4YR6 - chains A and C of the 3 polymer chains in the assembly; structure by X-ray diffraction, 2.38 A resolution.

[Chain A]
Protein: heavy chain of 5G6
Organism: Mus musculus
Chain sequence (221 residues; numbered 1 to 221; the number before each row is that of its first residue):
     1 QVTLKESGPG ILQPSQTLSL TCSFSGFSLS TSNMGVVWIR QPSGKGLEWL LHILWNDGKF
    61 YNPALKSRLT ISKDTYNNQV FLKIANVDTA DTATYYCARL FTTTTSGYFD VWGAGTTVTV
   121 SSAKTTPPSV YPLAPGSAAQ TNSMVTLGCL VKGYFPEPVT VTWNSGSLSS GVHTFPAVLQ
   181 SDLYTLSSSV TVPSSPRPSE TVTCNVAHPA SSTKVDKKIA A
Not modelled in the structure: 136-141
Disulfide bonds: Cys22-Cys97, Cys149-Cys204

[Chain C]
Protein: Ace-lys-leu-arg-gly-val-leu-gln-gly-his-leu
Chain sequence (11 residues; row label = number of the first residue in the row; numbering starts at 0):
     0 XKLRGVLQGH L
Modified / non-standard residues: ACE (acetyl group) at position 0

[Interface between chain A and chain C]
Contacting residue pairs (18):
  His52(A) - Gly8(C)  hydrogen bond (side chain-backbone)
  Leu54(A) - Gly8(C)
  Leu54(A) - Leu10(C)
  Trp55(A) - Leu10(C)
  Asn56(A) - Leu10(C)
  Gly58(A) - Leu10(C)
  Phe60(A) - Val5(C)
  Phe60(A) - Gly8(C)
  Phe60(A) - Leu10(C)  hydrophobic
  Thr102(A) - Arg3(C)  hydrogen bond
  Thr102(A) - His9(C)  hydrogen bond
  Thr103(A) - Arg3(C)  hydrogen bond (backbone-side chain)
  Thr103(A) - His9(C)
  Thr104(A) - Leu2(C)
  Thr104(A) - Arg3(C)  hydrogen bond (backbone-backbone)
  Thr104(A) - His9(C)
  Thr105(A) - Leu2(C)
  Ser106(A) - Arg3(C)  hydrogen bond (backbone-side chain)
Other interface residues (no listed pair), chain A (13 interface residues in all): Asn33, Gly107
Other interface residues (no listed pair), chain C (7 interface residues in all): Lys1

[Summary]
13 residues of chain A face 7 of chain C across their interface, with 6 hydrogen bonds. Among the polar pairs
are His52(A)-Gly8(C), Thr102(A)-Arg3(C) and Thr102(A)-His9(C).
Here chain A is heavy chain of 5G6 (Mus musculus) and chain C is Ace-lys-leu-arg-gly-val-leu-gln-gly-his-leu.
Entry 4YR6 (Fab fragment of 5G6 in complex with epitope peptide) was determined by X-ray diffraction.
